PDB entry 8E9G | electron microscopy, 2.60 A resolution | chains J and K of the 15 polymer chains in the assembly

== Chain J ==
Name: NADH-quinone oxidoreductase subunit J
Organism: Mycolicibacterium smegmatis MC2 155
Notes: EC 7.1.1.-
Reference sequence: A0QU27 (A0QU27_MYCS2); residue numbers follow UniProt; this construct covers 1-252
Chain sequence (252 residues; each row starts with the number of its first residue):
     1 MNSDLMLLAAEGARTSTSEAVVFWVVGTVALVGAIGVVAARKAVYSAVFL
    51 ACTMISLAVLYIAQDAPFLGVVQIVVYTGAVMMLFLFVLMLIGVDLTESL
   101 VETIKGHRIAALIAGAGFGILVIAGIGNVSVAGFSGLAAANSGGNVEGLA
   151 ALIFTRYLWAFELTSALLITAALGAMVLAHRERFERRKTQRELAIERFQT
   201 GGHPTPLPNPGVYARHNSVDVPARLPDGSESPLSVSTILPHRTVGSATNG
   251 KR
Not modelled in the structure: 1-12, 241-252

== Chain K ==
Name: NADH-quinone oxidoreductase subunit K
Organism: Mycolicibacterium smegmatis MC2 155
Notes: EC 7.1.1.-
Reference sequence: A0QU26 (NUOK_MYCS2); residues 1-99 here = UniProt positions 1-99
Chain sequence (99 residues; numbered 1 to 99; the number before each row is that of its first residue):
     1 MNPDNYLYLSALLFTIGAAGVLLRRNAIVMFMCVELMLNAANLAFVNFSR
    51 MHGQLDGQVVAFFTMVVAACEVVVGLAIIMAIFRTRRSASVDDANLLKH

== Chain J / chain K interface ==
Pairs across the interface (142; chain J residue first):
  Ala-13(J) / Asn-2(K)  hydrogen bond (backbone-side chain)
  Ala-13(J) / Pro-3(K)
  Arg-14(J) / Met-1(K)
  Thr-15(J) / Met-1(K)  hydrogen bond (backbone-backbone)
  Thr-15(J) / Pro-3(K)
  Thr-15(J) / Arg-50(K)
  Glu-19(J) / Tyr-6(K)  hydrogen bond
  Glu-19(J) / Arg-50(K)  salt bridge
  Ala-20(J) / Met-1(K)  hydrophobic
  Phe-23(J) / Met-1(K)  hydrophobic
  Phe-23(J) / Asn-5(K)
  Phe-23(J) / Tyr-6(K)  hydrophobic
  Phe-23(J) / Leu-9(K)  hydrophobic
  Trp-24(J) / Asn-5(K)
  Gly-27(J) / Leu-9(K)
  Ala-30(J) / Leu-13(K)
  Leu-31(J) / Leu-12(K)  hydrophobic
  Leu-31(J) / Ile-16(K)  hydrophobic
  Ala-34(J) / Leu-13(K)  hydrophobic
  Ala-34(J) / Ile-16(K)
  Ala-34(J) / Leu-36(K)  hydrophobic
  Val-37(J) / Arg-24(K)  hydrogen bond (backbone-side chain)
  Val-37(J) / Val-29(K)
  Val-37(J) / Met-32(K)  hydrophobic
  Val-37(J) / Leu-36(K)  hydrophobic
  Val-38(J) / Ile-16(K)  hydrophobic
  Val-38(J) / Gly-20(K)
  Val-38(J) / Leu-23(K)  hydrophobic
  Val-38(J) / Arg-24(K)  hydrogen bond (backbone-side chain)
  Ala-40(J) / Arg-24(K)  hydrogen bond (backbone-side chain)
  Ala-43(J) / Met-32(K)
  Ser-46(J) / Arg-24(K)
  Ser-46(J) / Met-32(K)
  Ala-47(J) / Met-32(K)
  Leu-50(J) / Met-32(K)
  Leu-50(J) / Leu-36(K)  hydrophobic
  Thr-53(J) / Leu-36(K)
  Met-54(J) / Leu-36(K)  hydrophobic
  Met-54(J) / Asn-39(K)  hydrogen bond
  Leu-57(J) / Leu-13(K)  hydrophobic
  Leu-57(J) / Asn-39(K)
  Leu-57(J) / Leu-43(K)  hydrophobic
  Leu-60(J) / Leu-9(K)  hydrophobic
  Tyr-61(J) / Asn-39(K)  hydrogen bond (side chain-backbone)
  Tyr-61(J) / Asn-42(K)
  Tyr-61(J) / Leu-43(K)  hydrogen bond (side chain-backbone)
  Tyr-61(J) / Val-46(K)  hydrophobic
  Ala-63(J) / Arg-50(K)
  Gln-64(J) / Tyr-6(K)
  Gln-64(J) / Leu-43(K)
  Gln-64(J) / Val-46(K)
  Gln-64(J) / Asn-47(K)  hydrogen bond
  Gln-64(J) / Arg-50(K)
  Asp-65(J) / Arg-50(K)  salt bridge
  Asp-65(J) / Gln-58(K)  hydrogen bond (backbone-side chain)
  Ala-66(J) / Gln-58(K)
  Phe-68(J) / Phe-62(K)  hydrophobic
  Leu-69(J) / Val-46(K)  hydrophobic
  Leu-69(J) / Gln-58(K)
  Leu-69(J) / Ala-61(K)  hydrophobic
  Leu-69(J) / Phe-62(K)
  Val-72(J) / Phe-62(K)  hydrophobic
  Val-72(J) / Met-65(K)
  Gln-73(J) / Asn-39(K)  hydrogen bond
  Gln-73(J) / Met-65(K)
  Val-76(J) / Met-65(K)  hydrophobic
  Tyr-77(J) / Asn-39(K)  hydrogen bond
  Tyr-77(J) / Met-65(K)  hydrophobic
  Tyr-77(J) / Ala-68(K)
  Leu-84(J) / Ile-28(K)
  Phe-87(J) / Leu-76(K)  hydrophobic
  Phe-87(J) / Met-80(K)  hydrophobic
  Val-88(J) / Ile-28(K)  hydrophobic
  Val-88(J) / Met-32(K)  hydrophobic
  Met-90(J) / Met-80(K)  hydrophobic
  Leu-91(J) / Ile-28(K)  hydrophobic
  Leu-91(J) / Ile-79(K)  hydrophobic
  Leu-91(J) / Met-80(K)  hydrophobic
  Leu-91(J) / Phe-83(K)
  Ile-92(J) / Asn-26(K)
  Ile-92(J) / Ile-28(K)  hydrophobic
  Ser-99(J) / Arg-25(K)  hydrogen bond
  Leu-100(J) / Arg-24(K)
  Leu-100(J) / Arg-25(K)
  Val-101(J) / Arg-25(K)  hydrogen bond (backbone-side chain)
  Thr-103(J) / Arg-25(K)  hydrogen bond
  Thr-103(J) / Asp-92(K)  hydrogen bond
  His-107(J) / Leu-22(K)  hydrogen bond (side chain-backbone)
  Arg-108(J) / Leu-23(K)
  Ala-111(J) / Leu-22(K)  hydrophobic
  Gly-115(J) / Thr-15(K)
  Phe-118(J) / Phe-14(K)  hydrophobic
  Gly-119(J) / Thr-15(K)
  Val-122(J) / Ala-11(K)  hydrophobic
  Ile-123(J) / Ala-11(K)  hydrophobic
  Ile-126(J) / Leu-7(K)  hydrophobic
  Ile-126(J) / Tyr-8(K)  hydrophobic
  Ile-126(J) / Ala-11(K)  hydrophobic
  Gly-127(J) / Tyr-8(K)  hydrogen bond (backbone-side chain)
  Asn-128(J) / Tyr-8(K)
  Val-129(J) / Leu-7(K)  hydrophobic
  Val-129(J) / Met-51(K)  hydrophobic
  Ser-130(J) / Asn-2(K)  hydrogen bond
  Ser-130(J) / Pro-3(K)
  Ser-130(J) / Asp-4(K)
  Gly-133(J) / Met-51(K)
  Phe-134(J) / Pro-3(K)  hydrophobic
  Phe-134(J) / Arg-50(K)
  Phe-134(J) / Met-51(K)  hydrophobic
  Ser-135(J) / Arg-50(K)
  Ser-135(J) / Met-51(K)  hydrogen bond (backbone-backbone)
  Ser-135(J) / Gly-53(K)
  Leu-137(J) / Ser-49(K)
  Leu-137(J) / Gly-53(K)
  Leu-137(J) / Gln-54(K)
  Leu-137(J) / Gln-58(K)
  Ala-140(J) / Gly-53(K)
  Asn-141(J) / Leu-55(K)
  Asn-145(J) / Leu-55(K)
  Asn-145(J) / Gln-58(K)  hydrogen bond
  Gly-148(J) / Leu-55(K)
  Leu-149(J) / Leu-55(K)
  Leu-149(J) / Gln-58(K)
  Leu-149(J) / Val-59(K)  hydrophobic
  Leu-152(J) / Leu-55(K)
  Leu-152(J) / Asp-56(K)
  Leu-152(J) / Val-59(K)  hydrophobic
  Ile-153(J) / Val-59(K)  hydrophobic
  Tyr-157(J) / Asp-56(K)  hydrogen bond
  Tyr-157(J) / Val-59(K)  hydrophobic
  Ala-160(J) / Phe-63(K)
  Phe-161(J) / Phe-63(K)
  Thr-164(J) / Phe-63(K)
  Thr-164(J) / Val-66(K)
  Leu-167(J) / Val-67(K)  hydrophobic
  Leu-167(J) / Cys-70(K)  hydrophobic
  Leu-168(J) / Cys-70(K)
  Ala-171(J) / Val-73(K)  hydrophobic
  Gly-174(J) / Ala-77(K)
  Leu-178(J) / Ala-77(K)
  Leu-178(J) / Ile-78(K)  hydrophobic
  Arg-181(J) / Arg-84(K)
Other interface residues (no listed pair), chain J (86 interface residues in all): Ile-35, Ala-39, Arg-41, Glu-98, Ile-104, Leu-112, Gly-136, Ala-175, Ala-179
Other interface residues (no listed pair), chain K (64 interface residues in all): Phe-31, Cys-33, Glu-35, His-52, Val-72, Val-74, Ala-81, Ala-89

== Overview ==
Chain J and chain K form an interface of 86 and 64 residues respectively; the contacts include 23 hydrogen
bonds and 2 salt bridges. Polar contacts include Glu-19(J)/Arg-50(K), Asp-65(J)/Arg-50(K) and
Ala-13(J)/Asn-2(K).
Here chain J is NADH-quinone oxidoreductase subunit J and chain K is NADH-quinone oxidoreductase subunit K,
both from Mycolicibacterium smegmatis MC2 155. Entry 8E9G (Mycobacterial respiratory complex I with both
quinone positions modelled) was determined by electron microscopy together with 8E9H and 8E9I from the same
study.
